Entry 8YZ5 (electron microscopy, 3.93 A resolution); this record covers chains C and A of the 7 polymer chains in the assembly.

== Chain C ==
Name: Spike glycoprotein
Organism: Severe acute respiratory syndrome coronavirus 2
UniProtKB: P0DTC2 (SPIKE_SARS2); numbering as in UniProt; present here: 14-146, 149-1208
Sequence (1259 residues; numbered -5 to 1255; 2 numbers in that range are skipped by the numbering (no residue carries them; nothing is unmodelled there); the number before each row is that of its first residue; numbers below 1 keep their minus sign (Met-5 is residue -5)):
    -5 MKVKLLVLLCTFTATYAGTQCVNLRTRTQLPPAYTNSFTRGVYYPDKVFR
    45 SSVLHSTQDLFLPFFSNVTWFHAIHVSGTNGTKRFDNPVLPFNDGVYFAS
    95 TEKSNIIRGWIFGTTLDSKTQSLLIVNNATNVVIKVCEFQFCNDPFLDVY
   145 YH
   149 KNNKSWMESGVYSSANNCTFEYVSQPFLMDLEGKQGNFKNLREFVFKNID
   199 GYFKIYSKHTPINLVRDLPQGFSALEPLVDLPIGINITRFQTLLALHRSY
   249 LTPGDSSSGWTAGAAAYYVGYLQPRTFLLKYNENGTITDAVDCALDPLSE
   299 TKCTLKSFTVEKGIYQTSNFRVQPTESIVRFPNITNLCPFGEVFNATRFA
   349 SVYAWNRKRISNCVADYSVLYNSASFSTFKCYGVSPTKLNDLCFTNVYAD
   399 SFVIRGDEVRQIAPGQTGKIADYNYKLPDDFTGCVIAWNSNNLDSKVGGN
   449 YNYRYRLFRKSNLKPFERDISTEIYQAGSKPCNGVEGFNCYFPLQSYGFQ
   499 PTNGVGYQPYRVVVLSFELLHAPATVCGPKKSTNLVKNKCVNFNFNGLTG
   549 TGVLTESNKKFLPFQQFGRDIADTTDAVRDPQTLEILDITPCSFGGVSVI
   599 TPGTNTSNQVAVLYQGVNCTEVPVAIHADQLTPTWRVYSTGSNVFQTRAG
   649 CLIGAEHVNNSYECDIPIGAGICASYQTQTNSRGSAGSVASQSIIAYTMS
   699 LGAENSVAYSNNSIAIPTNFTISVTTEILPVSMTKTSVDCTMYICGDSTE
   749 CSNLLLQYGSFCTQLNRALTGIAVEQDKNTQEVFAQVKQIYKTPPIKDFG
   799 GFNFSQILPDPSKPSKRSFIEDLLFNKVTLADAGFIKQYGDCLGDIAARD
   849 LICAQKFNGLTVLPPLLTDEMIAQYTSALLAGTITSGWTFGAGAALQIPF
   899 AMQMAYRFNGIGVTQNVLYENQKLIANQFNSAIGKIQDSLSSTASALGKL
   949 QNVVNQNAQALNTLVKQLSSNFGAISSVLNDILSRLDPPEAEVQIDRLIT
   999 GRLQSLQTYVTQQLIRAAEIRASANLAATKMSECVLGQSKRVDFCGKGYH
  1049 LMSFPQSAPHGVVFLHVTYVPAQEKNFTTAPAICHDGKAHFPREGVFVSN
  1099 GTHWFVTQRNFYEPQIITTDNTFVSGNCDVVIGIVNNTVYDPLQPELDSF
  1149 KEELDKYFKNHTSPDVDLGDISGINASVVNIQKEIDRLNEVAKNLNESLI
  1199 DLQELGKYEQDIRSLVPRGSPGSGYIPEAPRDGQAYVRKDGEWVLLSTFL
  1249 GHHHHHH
Disordered / not traced: -5 to 19, 70-76, 149-157, 248-254, 333-334, 519-529, 621-640, 677-688, 828-853, 1143-1255
Construct notes: expression tag (-5 to 13, 1209-1255); variant Arg19 (Thr in P0DTC2), Asp142 (Gly in P0DTC2), Gly158 (Arg in P0DTC2), Arg452 (Leu in P0DTC2), Lys478 (Thr in P0DTC2), Gly614 (Asp in P0DTC2), Arg681 (Pro in P0DTC2), Gly682 (Arg in P0DTC2), Ser683 (Arg in P0DTC2), Gly685 (Arg in P0DTC2), Asn950 (Asp in P0DTC2), Pro986 (Lys in P0DTC2), Pro987 (Val in P0DTC2)
Disulfide bonds: Cys131-Cys166, Cys291-Cys301, Cys336-Cys361, Cys379-Cys432, Cys480-Cys488, Cys538-Cys590, Cys617-Cys649, Cys662-Cys671, Cys738-Cys760, Cys743-Cys749, Cys1032-Cys1043, Cys1082-Cys1126
Swiss-Prot annotation at these positions:
  - region: Asn280 to Cys301 (Putative superantigen), Arg403 to Asp405 (Integrin-binding motif), Asn448 to Tyr451, Tyr453 to Phe456 (Immunodominant HLA epitope recognized by the CD8+), Ser816 to Tyr837 (Fusion peptide 1), Lys835 to Phe855 (Fusion peptide 2), Asp1163 to Glu1202 (Heptad repeat 2)
  - site: Arg815, Ser816 (Cleavage)
  - glycosylation: Asn17 (N-linked (GlcNAc...) (complex) asparagine), Asn61 (N-linked (GlcNAc...) (hybrid) asparagine), Asn74 (N-linked (GlcNAc...) (complex) asparagine), Asn122 (N-linked (GlcNAc...) (hybrid) asparagine), Asn165 (N-linked (GlcNAc...) (complex) asparagine), Asn234 (N-linked (GlcNAc...) (high mannose) asparagine), Asn282 (N-linked (GlcNAc...) (complex) asparagine), Thr323 (O-linked (GalNAc) threonine), Ser325 (O-linked (HexNAc...) serine), Asn331 (N-linked (GlcNAc...) (complex) asparagine), Asn343 (N-linked (GlcNAc...) (complex) asparagine), Asn603 (N-linked (GlcNAc...) (hybrid) asparagine), Asn616 (N-linked (GlcNAc...) (complex) asparagine), Asn657 (N-linked (GlcNAc...) (complex) asparagine), Thr676 (O-linked (GlcNAc...) threonine), Thr678 (O-linked (GlcNAc...) threonine), Asn709 (N-linked (GlcNAc...) (high mannose) asparagine), Asn717 (N-linked (GlcNAc...) (hybrid) asparagine), Asn801 (N-linked (GlcNAc...) (hybrid) asparagine), Asn1074 (N-linked (GlcNAc...) (hybrid) asparagine) and 5 more in UniProt
  - natural variant: Leu18 (L18F: In strain: Beta/B.1.351, Gamma/P.1 and 1 more), Thr20 (T20N: In strain: Gamma/P.1), Leu24 to Ala27 (sequence variant, change not given here; In strain: Omicron/BA.2, Omicron/BA.2.12.1 and 6 more), Pro26 (P26S: In strain: Gamma/P.1), Gln52 (Q52H: In strain: Omicron/EG.5.1), Ala67 (A67V: In strain: Eta/B.1.525, Omicron/BA.1), His69 to Val70 (deletion: In strain: Alpha/B.1.1.7, Eta/B.1.525 and 5 more), Gly75 (G75V: In strain: Lambda/C.37), Thr76 (T76I: In strain: Lambda/C.37), Asp80 (D80A: In strain: Beta/B.1.351), Val83 (V83A: In strain: Omicron/XBB.1.5, Omicron/EG.5.1), Thr95 (T95I: In strain: Iota/B.1.526, Mu/B.1.621 and 2 more), 73 further natural variant entries in UniProt
  - mutagenesis: His69 to Val70 (Increased incorporation of cleaved spike into virions), Asn121 (N121Q: Partial loss of biliverdin affinity), Arg190 (R190K: Partial loss of biliverdin affinity), Asn234 (N234Q: Increased resistance to neutralizing antibodies), Asn331 (N331Q: Reduced viral infectivity), Asn343 (N343Q: Reduced viral infectivity), Tyr453 (Y453F: Decreased HLA binding to NF9 epitope. Increased binding affinity to human ACE2), Ala475 (A475V: Increased resistance to neutralizing antibodies), Val483 (V483A: Increased resistance to neutralizing antibodies), Glu484 (E484D: Increased replication in human TMEM106B overexpressing cells), Phe490 (F490L: Increased resistance to neutralizing antibodies and human covalescent sera neutralization), Gln493 (Q493N: Reduced host ACE2-binding affinity in vitro; Q493Y: Reduced host ACE2-binding affinity in vitro), 8 further mutagenesis entries in UniProt

== Chain A ==
Name: Spike glycoprotein
Organism: Severe acute respiratory syndrome coronavirus 2
UniProtKB: P0DTC2 (SPIKE_SARS2); residue numbers follow UniProt; this construct covers 14-143, 146-1208
Sequence (1259 residues; each row starts with the number of its first residue; note: 2 numbers in that range are skipped by the numbering (no residue carries them; nothing is unmodelled there); numbers below 1 keep their minus sign (Met-5 is residue -5)):
    -5 MKVKLLVLLCTFTATYAGTQCVNLRTRTQLPPAYTNSFTRGVYYPDKVFR
    45 SSVLHSTQDLFLPFFSNVTWFHAIHVSGTNGTKRFDNPVLPFNDGVYFAS
    95 TEKSNIIRGWIFGTTLDSKTQSLLIVNNATNVVIKVCEFQFCNDPFLDV
   146 YYHKNNKSWMESGVYSSANNCTFEYVSQPFLMDLEGKQGNFKNLREFVFK
   196 NIDGYFKIYSKHTPINLVRDLPQGFSALEPLVDLPIGINITRFQTLLALH
   246 RSYLTPGDSSSGWTAGAAAYYVGYLQPRTFLLKYNENGTITDAVDCALDP
   296 LSETKCTLKSFTVEKGIYQTSNFRVQPTESIVRFPNITNLCPFGEVFNAT
   346 RFASVYAWNRKRISNCVADYSVLYNSASFSTFKCYGVSPTKLNDLCFTNV
   396 YADSFVIRGDEVRQIAPGQTGKIADYNYKLPDDFTGCVIAWNSNNLDSKV
   446 GGNYNYRYRLFRKSNLKPFERDISTEIYQAGSKPCNGVEGFNCYFPLQSY
   496 GFQPTNGVGYQPYRVVVLSFELLHAPATVCGPKKSTNLVKNKCVNFNFNG
   546 LTGTGVLTESNKKFLPFQQFGRDIADTTDAVRDPQTLEILDITPCSFGGV
   596 SVITPGTNTSNQVAVLYQGVNCTEVPVAIHADQLTPTWRVYSTGSNVFQT
   646 RAGCLIGAEHVNNSYECDIPIGAGICASYQTQTNSRGSAGSVASQSIIAY
   696 TMSLGAENSVAYSNNSIAIPTNFTISVTTEILPVSMTKTSVDCTMYICGD
   746 STECSNLLLQYGSFCTQLNRALTGIAVEQDKNTQEVFAQVKQIYKTPPIK
   796 DFGGFNFSQILPDPSKPSKRSFIEDLLFNKVTLADAGFIKQYGDCLGDIA
   846 ARDLICAQKFNGLTVLPPLLTDEMIAQYTSALLAGTITSGWTFGAGAALQ
   896 IPFAMQMAYRFNGIGVTQNVLYENQKLIANQFNSAIGKIQDSLSSTASAL
   946 GKLQNVVNQNAQALNTLVKQLSSNFGAISSVLNDILSRLDPPEAEVQIDR
   996 LITGRLQSLQTYVTQQLIRAAEIRASANLAATKMSECVLGQSKRVDFCGK
  1046 GYHLMSFPQSAPHGVVFLHVTYVPAQEKNFTTAPAICHDGKAHFPREGVF
  1096 VSNGTHWFVTQRNFYEPQIITTDNTFVSGNCDVVIGIVNNTVYDPLQPEL
  1146 DSFKEELDKYFKNHTSPDVDLGDISGINASVVNIQKEIDRLNEVAKNLNE
  1196 SLIDLQELGKYEQDIRSLVPRGSPGSGYIPEAPRDGQAYVRKDGEWVLLS
  1246 TFLGHHHHHH
Disordered / not traced: -5 to 16, 70-76, 146-157, 248-254, 621-640, 677-688, 828-853, 1145-1255
Construct notes: expression tag (-5 to 13, 1209-1255); variant Arg19 (Thr in P0DTC2), Asp142 (Gly in P0DTC2), Gly158 (Arg in P0DTC2), Arg452 (Leu in P0DTC2), Lys478 (Thr in P0DTC2), Gly614 (Asp in P0DTC2), Arg681 (Pro in P0DTC2), Gly682 (Arg in P0DTC2), Ser683 (Arg in P0DTC2), Gly685 (Arg in P0DTC2), Asn950 (Asp in P0DTC2), Pro986 (Lys in P0DTC2), Pro987 (Val in P0DTC2)
Disulfide bonds: Cys131-Cys166, Cys291-Cys301, Cys336-Cys361, Cys379-Cys432, Cys391-Cys525, Cys480-Cys488, Cys538-Cys590, Cys617-Cys649, Cys662-Cys671, Cys738-Cys760, Cys743-Cys749, Cys1032-Cys1043, Cys1082-Cys1126
Swiss-Prot annotation at these positions:
  - region: Asn280 to Cys301 (Putative superantigen), Arg403 to Asp405 (Integrin-binding motif), Asn448 to Tyr451, Tyr453 to Phe456 (Immunodominant HLA epitope recognized by the CD8+), Ser816 to Tyr837 (Fusion peptide 1), Lys835 to Phe855 (Fusion peptide 2), Asp1163 to Glu1202 (Heptad repeat 2)
  - site: Arg815, Ser816 (Cleavage)
  - glycosylation: Asn17 (N-linked (GlcNAc...) (complex) asparagine), Asn61 (N-linked (GlcNAc...) (hybrid) asparagine), Asn74 (N-linked (GlcNAc...) (complex) asparagine), Asn122 (N-linked (GlcNAc...) (hybrid) asparagine), Asn165 (N-linked (GlcNAc...) (complex) asparagine), Asn234 (N-linked (GlcNAc...) (high mannose) asparagine), Asn282 (N-linked (GlcNAc...) (complex) asparagine), Thr323 (O-linked (GalNAc) threonine), Ser325 (O-linked (HexNAc...) serine), Asn331 (N-linked (GlcNAc...) (complex) asparagine), Asn343 (N-linked (GlcNAc...) (complex) asparagine), Asn603 (N-linked (GlcNAc...) (hybrid) asparagine), Asn616 (N-linked (GlcNAc...) (complex) asparagine), Asn657 (N-linked (GlcNAc...) (complex) asparagine), Thr676 (O-linked (GlcNAc...) threonine), Thr678 (O-linked (GlcNAc...) threonine), Asn709 (N-linked (GlcNAc...) (high mannose) asparagine), Asn717 (N-linked (GlcNAc...) (hybrid) asparagine), Asn801 (N-linked (GlcNAc...) (hybrid) asparagine), Asn1074 (N-linked (GlcNAc...) (hybrid) asparagine) and 5 more in UniProt
  - natural variant: Leu18 (L18F: In strain: Beta/B.1.351, Gamma/P.1 and 1 more), Arg19 (T19R: In strain: Delta/B.1.617.2, Omicron/BA.2 and 4 more; this construct carries the variant), Thr20 (T20N: In strain: Gamma/P.1), Leu24 to Ala27 (sequence variant, change not given here; In strain: Omicron/BA.2, Omicron/BA.2.12.1 and 6 more), Pro26 (P26S: In strain: Gamma/P.1), Gln52 (Q52H: In strain: Omicron/EG.5.1), Ala67 (A67V: In strain: Eta/B.1.525, Omicron/BA.1), His69 to Val70 (deletion: In strain: Alpha/B.1.1.7, Eta/B.1.525 and 5 more), Gly75 (G75V: In strain: Lambda/C.37), Thr76 (T76I: In strain: Lambda/C.37), Asp80 (D80A: In strain: Beta/B.1.351), Val83 (V83A: In strain: Omicron/XBB.1.5, Omicron/EG.5.1), 71 further natural variant entries in UniProt
  - mutagenesis: His69 to Val70 (Increased incorporation of cleaved spike into virions), Asn121 (N121Q: Partial loss of biliverdin affinity), Arg190 (R190K: Partial loss of biliverdin affinity), Asn234 (N234Q: Increased resistance to neutralizing antibodies), Asn331 (N331Q: Reduced viral infectivity), Asn343 (N343Q: Reduced viral infectivity), Tyr453 (Y453F: Decreased HLA binding to NF9 epitope. Increased binding affinity to human ACE2), Ala475 (A475V: Increased resistance to neutralizing antibodies), Val483 (V483A: Increased resistance to neutralizing antibodies), Glu484 (E484D: Increased replication in human TMEM106B overexpressing cells), Phe490 (F490L: Increased resistance to neutralizing antibodies and human covalescent sera neutralization), Gln493 (Q493N: Reduced host ACE2-binding affinity in vitro; Q493Y: Reduced host ACE2-binding affinity in vitro), 8 further mutagenesis entries in UniProt

== Chain C / chain A interface ==
Pairs across the interface - 125 pairs, chain C then chain A:
  Tyr38(C) - Leu560(A)
  Lys41(C) - Ala520(A)
  Lys41(C) - Gln564(A)
  Val42(C) - Phe565(A)  hydrophobic
  Val42(C) - Arg567(A)
  Phe43(C) - Phe559(A)  hydrophobic
  Phe43(C) - Leu560(A)  hydrophobic
  Phe43(C) - Gln563(A)
  Phe43(C) - Phe565(A)  hydrogen bond (backbone-backbone)
  Phe43(C) - Gly566(A)
  Phe43(C) - Arg567(A)  hydrogen bond (backbone-backbone)
  Ser45(C) - Arg567(A)
  Ser46(C) - Ile569(A)
  Val47(C) - Asp568(A)
  Asp198(C) - Pro463(A)
  Asp198(C) - Phe464(A)
  Tyr200(C) - Tyr396(A)
  Tyr200(C) - Phe464(A)  hydrophobic
  Tyr200(C) - Glu516(A)
  Pro230(C) - Asn394(A)
  Pro230(C) - Tyr396(A)  hydrogen bond (backbone-side chain)
  Ile231(C) - Arg355(A)  hydrogen bond (backbone-side chain)
  Gly232(C) - Phe464(A)
  Asn234(C) - Pro463(A)
  Asn234(C) - Phe464(A)
  Asn234(C) - Glu465(A)
  Asn282(C) - Lys558(A)
  Arg408(C) - Asn487(A)  hydrogen bond
  Asp737(C) - Asn317(A)
  Met740(C) - Asn317(A)
  Met740(C) - Arg319(A)
  Gln755(C) - Asn969(A)
  Gln755(C) - Phe970(A)  hydrogen bond (backbone-backbone)
  Gln755(C) - Gly971(A)  hydrogen bond (backbone-backbone)
  Tyr756(C) - Phe970(A)
  Tyr756(C) - Gly971(A)
  Gly757(C) - Ser968(A)
  Phe759(C) - Phe970(A)  hydrophobic
  Gln762(C) - Thr961(A)
  Gln762(C) - Gln965(A)
  Gln784(C) - Asp1041(A)
  Lys786(C) - Leu699(A)
  Lys786(C) - Gly700(A)
  Gln787(C) - Ala701(A)  hydrogen bond (side chain-backbone)
  Ile788(C) - Leu699(A)
  Ile788(C) - Ala701(A)
  Ile788(C) - Glu702(A)
  Ile788(C) - Asn703(A)  hydrogen bond (backbone-backbone)
  Tyr789(C) - Asn703(A)
  Lys790(C) - Glu702(A)  salt bridge
  Lys790(C) - Asn703(A)
  Lys790(C) - Ser704(A)
  Pro792(C) - Ala706(A)  hydrophobic
  Asp796(C) - Asn709(A)
  Gly798(C) - Asn709(A)
  Lys854(C) - Ala570(A)
  Phe855(C) - Pro589(A)  hydrophobic
  Phe855(C) - Phe592(A)  hydrophobic
  Asn856(C) - Thr572(A)
  Pro863(C) - Ala668(A)  hydrogen bond (backbone-backbone)
  Leu864(C) - Pro665(A)  hydrophobic
  Leu864(C) - Gly667(A)
  Leu864(C) - Ala668(A)
  Leu864(C) - Gly669(A)  hydrogen bond (backbone-backbone)
  Leu865(C) - Leu699(A)  hydrophobic
  Thr866(C) - Ala668(A)  hydrogen bond (side chain-backbone)
  Thr866(C) - Gly669(A)  hydrogen bond (side chain-backbone)
  Met869(C) - Gly669(A)
  Met869(C) - Met697(A)
  Met869(C) - Leu699(A)  hydrophobic
  Gln872(C) - Leu699(A)
  Gln872(C) - Glu702(A)
  Tyr873(C) - Leu699(A)
  Thr883(C) - Tyr707(A)
  Ser884(C) - Tyr707(A)
  Trp886(C) - Tyr1047(A)
  Thr887(C) - Tyr1047(A)
  Gly889(C) - Asp1041(A)
  Ala890(C) - Gly1046(A)
  Ala890(C) - Val1068(A)
  Ala890(C) - Pro1069(A)
  Ala892(C) - Glu1072(A)
  Ala893(C) - Tyr707(A)
  Ala893(C) - Glu1072(A)
  Leu894(C) - Tyr707(A)  hydrogen bond (backbone-side chain)
  Leu894(C) - Ala713(A)  hydrophobic
  Leu894(C) - Pro715(A)  hydrophobic
  Gln895(C) - Tyr707(A)
  Gln895(C) - Ser708(A)
  Gln895(C) - Ser711(A)  hydrogen bond
  Gln895(C) - Ala713(A)
  Gln895(C) - Asn1074(A)
  Ile896(C) - Tyr707(A)
  Pro897(C) - Ser708(A)
  Met900(C) - Arg1107(A)
  Gln913(C) - Pro1090(A)  hydrogen bond (side chain-backbone)
  Asn914(C) - Phe1089(A)
  Asn914(C) - Phe1121(A)
  Tyr917(C) - Phe1089(A)  hydrophobic
  Tyr917(C) - Pro1090(A)  hydrogen bond (side chain-backbone)
  Glu918(C) - Val1128(A)
  Val963(C) - Ala570(A)
  Val963(C) - Asp571(A)
  Lys964(C) - Asp571(A)
  Asn978(C) - Leu390(A)
  Asp979(C) - Leu390(A)
  Ser982(C) - Ser383(A)
  Ser982(C) - Lys386(A)
  Ser982(C) - Leu390(A)
  Arg983(C) - Ser383(A)
  Arg983(C) - Pro384(A)
  Leu984(C) - Gly381(A)
  Gln1002(C) - Gln1002(A)
  Gln1005(C) - Thr1006(A)
  Thr1009(C) - Thr1009(A)
  Leu1012(C) - Ile1013(A)  hydrophobic
  Ile1013(C) - Ile1013(A)  hydrophobic
  Arg1019(C) - Glu1017(A)  salt bridge
  Thr1027(C) - Arg1039(A)
  Ser1030(C) - Val1040(A)  hydrogen bond (side chain-backbone)
  Ser1030(C) - Asp1041(A)
  Glu1031(C) - Arg1039(A)  salt bridge
  Leu1034(C) - Asp1041(A)
  Arg1039(C) - Arg1039(A)
  Leu1141(C) - Leu1141(A)  hydrophobic
Interface residues without a listed pair, chain C (93 interface residues in all): Asp40, Arg44, Ile197, Gly199, Glu224, Pro225, Ile233, Thr739, Asp745, Ser758, Arg765, Leu861, Pro862, Ile973, Val976, Lys1038
Interface residues without a listed pair, chain A (92 interface residues in all): Arg357, Val382, Lys462, His519, Gly545, Thr547, Thr549, Phe562, Gln613, Ala647, Ile666, Val705, Ile712, Gln957, Lys1038, Asn1108, Val1129

== Summary ==
Chain C and chain A form an interface of 93 and 92 residues respectively, with 18 hydrogen bonds and 3 salt
bridges. Polar contacts include Lys790(C)-Glu702(A), Arg1019(C)-Glu1017(A) and Glu1031(C)-Arg1039(A). Curated
annotation (UniProt) lists 21 mutagenesis sites on chain C; 21 mutagenesis sites on chain A.
Both chains are Spike glycoprotein (Severe acute respiratory syndrome coronavirus 2). Entry 8YZ5 (SARS-CoV-2
Delta Spike in complex with Fab of JE-5C) was determined by electron microscopy (same publication as 8X0X,
8X0Y, 8YRO and 8YRP).
